Entry 5S57 (X-ray diffraction, 2.45 A resolution); this record covers chains C and D of the 6 polymer chains in the assembly.

Chain C:
Molecule: Tubulin alpha-1B chain
Source organism: Bos taurus
Reference sequence: P81947 (TBA1B_BOVIN); residue numbers follow UniProt; this construct covers 1-451
Sequence (451 residues; each row starts with the number of its first residue):
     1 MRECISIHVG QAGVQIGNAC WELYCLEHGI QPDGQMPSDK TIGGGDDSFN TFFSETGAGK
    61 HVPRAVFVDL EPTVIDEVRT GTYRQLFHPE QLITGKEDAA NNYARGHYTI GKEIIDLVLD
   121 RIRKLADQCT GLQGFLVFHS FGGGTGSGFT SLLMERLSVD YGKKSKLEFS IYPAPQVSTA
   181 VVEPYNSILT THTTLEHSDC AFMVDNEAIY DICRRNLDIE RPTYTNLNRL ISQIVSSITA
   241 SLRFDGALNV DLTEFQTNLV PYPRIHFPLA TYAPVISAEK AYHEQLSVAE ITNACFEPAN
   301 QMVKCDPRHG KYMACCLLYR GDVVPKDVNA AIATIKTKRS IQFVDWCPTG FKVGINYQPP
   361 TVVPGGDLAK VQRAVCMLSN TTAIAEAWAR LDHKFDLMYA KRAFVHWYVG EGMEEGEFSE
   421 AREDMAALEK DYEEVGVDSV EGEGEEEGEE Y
Not modelled in the structure: 441-451
Ion coordination: Ca2+ site 1: Asp-39, Thr-41, Gly-44, Glu-55; Ca2+ site 2: Glu-284 (shared with 1 residue of chain B)
Ligand contacts: GTP (guanosine-5'-triphosphate): Gly-10, Gln-11, Ala-12, Gln-15, Ile-16, Asp-69, Asp-98, Ala-99, Ala-100, Asn-101, Ser-140, Gly-142, Gly-143, Gly-144, Thr-145, Gly-146, Ile-171, Pro-173, Val-177, Ser-178, Thr-179, Glu-183, Asn-206, Tyr-224, Leu-227, Asn-228, Ile-231

Chain D:
Molecule: Tubulin beta-2B chain
Source organism: Bos taurus
Reference sequence: Q6B856 (TBB2B_BOVIN); the author numbering skips numbers that UniProt does not, so the offset changes along the chain: 1-42 = UniProt 1-42; 45-360 = UniProt 43-358; 369-455 = UniProt 359-445
Sequence (445 residues; row label = number of the first residue in the row; note: 10 numbers in that range are skipped by the numbering (no residue carries them; nothing is unmodelled there)):
     1 MREIVHIQAG QCGNQIGAKF WEVISDEHGI DPTGSYHGDS DL
    45 QLERINVYYN EATGNKYVPR AILVDLEPGT MDSVRSGPFG QIFRPDNFVF GQSGAGNNWA
   105 KGHYTEGAEL VDSVLDVVRK ESESCDCLQG FQLTHSLGGG TGSGMGTLLI SKIREEYPDR
   165 IMNTFSVMPS PKVSDTVVEP YNATLSVHQL VENTDETYCI DNEALYDICF RTLKLTTPTY
   225 GDLNHLVSAT MSGVTTCLRF PGQLNADLRK LAVNMVPFPR LHFFMPGFAP LTSRGSQQYR
   285 ALTVPELTQQ MFDSKNMMAA CDPRHGRYLT VAAIFRGRMS MKEVDEQMLN VQNKNSSYFV
   345 EWIPNNVKTA VCDIPP
   369 RGLKMSATFI GNSTAIQELF KRISEQFTAM FRRKAFLHWY TGEGMDEMEF TEAESNMNDL
   429 VSEYQQYQDA TADEQGEFEE EEGEDEA
Not modelled in the structure: 281-284, 442-455
Ion coordination: Mg2+: Gln-11 (together with GDP)
Ligand contacts: GDP (guanosine-5'-diphosphate): Gly-10, Gln-11, Cys-12, Gln-15, Ile-16, Asp-69, Ala-99, Asn-101, Ser-140, Gly-142, Gly-143, Gly-144, Thr-145, Gly-146, Val-171, Pro-173, Val-177, Ser-178, Glu-183, Asn-206, Leu-209, Tyr-224, Leu-227, Asn-228
Curated features (UniProtKB/Swiss-Prot):
  - motif: Met-1 to Ile-4 (MREI motif)
  - binding site (GTP): Gln-11, Glu-71, Ser-140, Gly-144, Thr-145, Gly-146, Asn-206, Asn-228
  - binding site (Mg(2+)): Glu-71
  - modified residue: Ser-40 (Phosphoserine), Thr-57 (Phosphothreonine), Lys-60 (N6-acetyllysine), Ser-174 (Phosphoserine), Thr-287 (Phosphothreonine), Thr-292 (Phosphothreonine), Arg-320 (Omega-N-methylarginine), Glu-448 (5-glutamyl polyglutamate)
  - cross-link (Glycyl lysine isopeptide (Lys-Gly)): Lys-60 (interchain with G-Cter in ubiquitin), Lys-326 (interchain with G-Cter in ubiquitin)
From the paper describing this entry:
  - binding site for the ligand WZS: Ile-154, Ile-157, Tyr-161, Pro-162, Met-166, Asp-199

How chain C and chain D interact:
Pairs across the interface (52; chain C residue first):
  Gln-11(C) / Gln-247(D)  hydrogen bond
  Lys-96(C) / Arg-2(D)
  Lys-96(C) / Asp-130(D)  salt bridge
  Glu-97(C) / Arg-2(D)  salt bridge
  Glu-97(C) / Cys-131(D)
  Glu-97(C) / Arg-164(D)  salt bridge
  Glu-97(C) / Arg-253(D)  salt bridge
  Asp-98(C) / Lys-254(D)  salt bridge
  Ala-100(C) / Arg-253(D)
  Ala-100(C) / Lys-254(D)
  Ala-100(C) / Val-257(D)
  Asn-101(C) / Lys-254(D)
  Arg-105(C) / Arg-253(D)
  Pro-175(C) / Asn-349(D)
  Ser-178(C) / Lys-352(D)  hydrogen bond
  Thr-179(C) / Leu-248(D)
  Thr-179(C) / Asn-258(D)  hydrogen bond (backbone-side chain)
  Ala-180(C) / Asn-258(D)
  Val-181(C) / Asn-258(D)  hydrogen bond (backbone-side chain)
  Val-181(C) / Ile-347(D)  hydrophobic
  Val-181(C) / Pro-348(D)
  Val-181(C) / Asn-349(D)
  Val-181(C) / Lys-352(D)
  Glu-220(C) / Lys-326(D)
  Arg-221(C) / Met-325(D)
  Arg-221(C) / Asp-329(D)  salt bridge
  Tyr-224(C) / Gln-247(D)
  Lys-394(C) / Asn-349(D)  hydrogen bond
  Leu-397(C) / Trp-346(D)
  Leu-397(C) / Pro-348(D)  hydrophobic
  Leu-397(C) / Ala-440(D)  hydrophobic
  Met-398(C) / Trp-346(D)  hydrogen bond (backbone-backbone)
  Met-398(C) / Pro-348(D)
  Lys-401(C) / Phe-262(D)
  Lys-401(C) / Trp-346(D)
  Lys-401(C) / Thr-439(D)  hydrogen bond (side chain-backbone)
  Arg-402(C) / Phe-262(D)
  Ala-403(C) / Pro-261(D)
  Ala-403(C) / Phe-262(D)  hydrophobic
  Phe-404(C) / Val-257(D)
  Phe-404(C) / Asn-258(D)
  Phe-404(C) / Val-260(D)
  Phe-404(C) / Pro-261(D)  hydrogen bond (backbone-backbone)
  Phe-404(C) / Thr-314(D)
  Phe-404(C) / Ile-347(D)  hydrophobic
  His-406(C) / Val-260(D)  hydrogen bond (side chain-backbone)
  His-406(C) / Pro-261(D)
  His-406(C) / Phe-262(D)
  His-406(C) / Pro-263(D)
  Trp-407(C) / Ala-256(D)
  Trp-407(C) / Val-257(D)
  Trp-407(C) / Val-260(D)  hydrogen bond (side chain-backbone)
Other interface residues (no listed pair), chain C (26 interface residues in all): Val-182, Glu-411
Other interface residues (no listed pair), chain D (30 interface residues in all): Asp-251, Glu-345, Asn-350, Ala-438

Overview:
26 residues of chain C face 30 of chain D across their interface; the contacts include 10 hydrogen bonds and 6
salt bridges. Polar contacts include Lys-96(C)/Asp-130(D), Glu-97(C)/Arg-2(D) and Glu-97(C)/Arg-164(D). Bound
to chain C: GTP. Bound to chain D: GDP. The paper reports a binding site for the ligand WZS at Ile-154(D),
Ile-157(D) and Tyr-161(D) among others.
Chain C is Tubulin alpha-1B chain and chain D is Tubulin beta-2B chain, both from Bos taurus; the structure,
Tubulin-Z2856434883-complex, was determined by X-ray diffraction, deposited together with 5S4L, 5S4M, 5S4N,
5S4O, 5S4P, 5S4Q and 52 further entries.
